Entry 8ZOV (X-ray diffraction, 1.42 A resolution); this record covers chain A.

# Chain A
Molecule: N-acetylmuramic acid/N-acetylglucosamine kinase
Organism: Clostridium acetobutylicum (strain ATCC 824 / DSM 792 / JCM 1419 / IAM 19013 / LMG 5710 / NBRC 13948 / NRRL B-527 / VKM B-1787 / 2291 / W)
Notes: EC 2.7.1.-, 2.7.1.59
UniProt: Q97ML3 (MURK_CLOAB); residue numbers follow UniProt; this construct covers 1-306
Amino-acid sequence (306 residues; numbered 1 to 306; the number before each row is that of its first residue):
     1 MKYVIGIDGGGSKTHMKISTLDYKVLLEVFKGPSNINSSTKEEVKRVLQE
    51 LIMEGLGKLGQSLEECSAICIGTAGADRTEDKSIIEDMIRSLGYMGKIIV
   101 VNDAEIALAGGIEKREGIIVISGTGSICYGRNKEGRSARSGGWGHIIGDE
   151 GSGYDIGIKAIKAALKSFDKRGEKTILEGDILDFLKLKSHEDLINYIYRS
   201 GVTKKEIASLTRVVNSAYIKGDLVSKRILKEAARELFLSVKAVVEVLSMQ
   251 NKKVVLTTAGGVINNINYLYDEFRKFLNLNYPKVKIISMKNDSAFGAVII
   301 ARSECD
Ligand contacts: beta-D-glucopyranose (BGC): Ala74, Gly75, Asn102, Asp103, Ile121, Gly125, Ser126, Ile127, Gly142, Trp143, Gly144, Asp149
Curated features (UniProtKB/Swiss-Prot):
  - binding site (ATP): Ser12, Thr124, Ala208
  - binding site (substrate): Asn35, Gly142 to Gly144, Asp149

# Summary
Ligands of chain A: beta-D-glucopyranose. Curated annotation (UniProt) lists 3 ATP-binding residues and 5
substrate-binding residues.
Chain A is N-acetylmuramic acid/N-acetylglucosamine kinase (Clostridium acetobutylicum (strain ATCC 824 / DSM
792 / JCM 1419 / IAM 19013 / LMG 5710 / NBRC 13948 / NRRL B-527 / VKM B-1787 / 2291 / W)); the structure, The
crystal structures of MurK in complex with glucose from Clostridium acetobutylicum, was determined by X-ray
diffraction, deposited together with 8ZO3 and 8ZPO.
